PDB entry 4DVQ | X-ray diffraction, 2.49 A resolution | chains B and F of the 6 polymer chains in the assembly

[Chain B (and F)]
Name: Cytochrome P450 11B2, mitochondrial
Organism: Homo sapiens
Notes: EC 1.14.15.4, 1.14.15.5; chain F of this document is another copy of the same molecule, construct and numbering; everything in this record applies to it too
UniProtKB: P19099 (C11B2_HUMAN); numbering as in UniProt (aligned over 34-503)
Sequence (483 residues; row label = number of the first residue in the row):
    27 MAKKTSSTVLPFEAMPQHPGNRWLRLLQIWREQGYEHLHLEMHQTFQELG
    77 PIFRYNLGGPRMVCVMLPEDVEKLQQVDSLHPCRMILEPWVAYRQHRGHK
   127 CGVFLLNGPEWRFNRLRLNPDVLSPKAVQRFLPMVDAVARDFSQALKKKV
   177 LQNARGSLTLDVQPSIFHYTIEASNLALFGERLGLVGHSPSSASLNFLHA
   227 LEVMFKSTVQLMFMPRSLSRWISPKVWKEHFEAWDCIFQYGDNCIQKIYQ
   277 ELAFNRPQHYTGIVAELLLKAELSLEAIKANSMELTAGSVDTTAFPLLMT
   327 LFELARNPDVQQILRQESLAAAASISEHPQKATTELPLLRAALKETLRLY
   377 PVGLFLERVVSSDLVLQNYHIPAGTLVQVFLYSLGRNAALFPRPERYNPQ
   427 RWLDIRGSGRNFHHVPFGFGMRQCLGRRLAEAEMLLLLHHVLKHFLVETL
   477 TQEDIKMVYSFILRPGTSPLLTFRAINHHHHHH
Disordered / not traced: 27-33, 432-437, 503-509 (chain F: 27-33, 431-437)
Differences from the reference sequence: expression tag (27-33, 504-509)
Bound ions: heme Fe near Cys450 (its only coordinating residue here)
Residues lining bound ligands:
  - desoxycorticosterone (1CA): Trp116, Phe130, Phe231, Glu310, Ala313, Gly314, Thr318, Gly379, Leu380, Phe381, Leu382, Phe487, Ile488
  - heme (HEM): Arg110, Val129, Phe130, Trp137, Arg141, Glu310, Leu311, Gly314, Ser315, Thr318, Thr319, Pro322, Leu373, Val378, Leu382, Arg384, Pro442, Phe443, Gly444, Phe445, Met447, Arg448, Gln449, Cys450, Leu451, Gly452, Leu455, Ala456, Met460
From the paper describing this entry:
  - binding site for desoxycorticosterone: Trp116, Phe130, Gly314, Phe381, Phe487
  - specificity-determining residues: Ala320 (proposed by the authors, not directly observed)

[Chain B / chain F interface]
Contacting residue pairs - 34 pairs, chain B then chain F:
  Gln178(B) with Arg208(F)
  Asn179(B) with Gly206(F); Glu207(F); Arg208(F), hydrogen bond (side chain-backbone)
  Ala180(B) with Gly206(F), hydrogen bond (backbone-backbone); His285(F), hydrogen bond (backbone-side chain); Thr287(F)
  Arg181(B) with Phe205(F), hydrogen bond (side chain-backbone); Ile274(F); Glu277(F), salt bridge; Leu278(F); Thr287(F), hydrogen bond
  Ser183(B) with Glu277(F)
  Leu184(B) with Glu207(F); Glu277(F)
  Thr185(B) with Lys273(F); Gln276(F); Glu277(F), hydrogen bond
  Glu474(B) with Gln276(F), hydrogen bond (backbone-side chain); Phe280(F)
  Thr475(B) with Gln276(F); Phe280(F)
  Leu476(B) with Tyr275(F), hydrophobic; Gln276(F), hydrogen bond (backbone-side chain); Ala279(F), hydrophobic; Phe280(F), hydrophobic
  Leu496(B) with Gln272(F); Gln276(F), hydrogen bond (backbone-side chain)
  Leu497(B) with Gln276(F)
  Thr498(B) with Gln276(F), hydrogen bond; Glu277(F)
  Arg500(B) with Glu277(F), hydrogen bond (side chain-backbone); Phe280(F); Asn281(F)
Also at the interface, not in a pair above, chain B (15 interface residues in all): Thr477
Also at the interface, not in a pair above, chain F (19 interface residues in all): Pro283, Tyr286, Ala291

[Summary]
Chain B and chain F form an interface of 15 and 19 residues respectively, with 11 hydrogen bonds and 1 salt
bridge. Among the polar pairs are Arg181(B)-Glu277(F), Asn179(B)-Arg208(F) and Ala180(B)-His285(F). Bound to
chain B: heme and desoxycorticosterone. The paper reports a binding site for desoxycorticosterone at
Trp116(B), Phe130(B) and Gly314(B) among others; the specificity determinant Ala320(B).
Chain B and chain F are both Cytochrome P450 11B2, mitochondrial (Homo sapiens); the structure, Structure of
human aldosterone synthase, CYP11B2, in complex with deoxycorticosterone, was determined by X-ray diffraction
together with 4FDH from the same study.
